PDB entry 5IAW | X-ray diffraction, 2.58 A resolution | chains A and C

== Chain A ==
Molecule: Bile acid receptor
Source organism: Homo sapiens
UniProt: Q96RI1 (NR1H4_HUMAN); residues 245-472 here correspond to UniProt positions 259-486 (UniProt number = residue number + 14)
Sequence (228 residues; each row starts with the number of its first residue):
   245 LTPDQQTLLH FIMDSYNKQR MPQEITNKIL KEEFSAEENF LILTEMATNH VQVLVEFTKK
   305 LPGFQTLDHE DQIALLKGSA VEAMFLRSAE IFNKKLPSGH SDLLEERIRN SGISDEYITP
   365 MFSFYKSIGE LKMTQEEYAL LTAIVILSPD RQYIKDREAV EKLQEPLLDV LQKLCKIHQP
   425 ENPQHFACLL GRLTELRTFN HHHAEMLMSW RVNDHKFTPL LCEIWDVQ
Ligand contacts:
  - T73 ((1S,2R,4S)-1,7,7-trimethylbicyclo[2.2.1]heptan-2-yl 4-hydroxybenzoate), molecule 1: Met265, Pro266, Gln267, Ile269, Thr270, Met290, Asn293, His294, Ser332, Ile335, Phe336, Leu340, Leu348, Ile352, Met365, Phe366, Tyr369
  - T73, molecule 2: Phe284, Leu287, Thr288, Ala291, His294, Met328, Phe329, Ser332, Met365, Tyr369, His447, Met450, Leu451, Trp454, Lys460, Phe461, Leu465, Trp469
Curated features (UniProtKB/Swiss-Prot):
  - binding site (chenodeoxycholate): Arg331, Tyr361, Tyr369, His447
  - modified residue: Thr442 (Phosphothreonine)
  - cross-link: Lys275 (Glycyl lysine isopeptide (Lys-Gly) (interchain with G-Cter in SUMO1))

== Chain C ==
Molecule: Peptide from Nuclear receptor coactivator 2
UniProt: A0A0B6XJZ8 (A0A0B6XJZ8_HUMAN); residues 742-751 here correspond to UniProt positions 8-17 (UniProt number = residue number - 734)
Sequence (10 residues; row label = number of the first residue in the row):
   742 NALLRYLLDK

== Interface between chain A and chain C ==
Residue-residue contacts (21; chain A residue first):
  Val299(A) - Leu748(C)
  Val299(A) - Leu749(C)
  Lys303(A) - Leu748(C)  hydrogen bond (side chain-backbone)
  Lys303(A) - Leu749(C)  hydrogen bond (side chain-backbone)
  Lys303(A) - Asp750(C)
  Lys303(A) - Lys751(C)
  Phe308(A) - Leu749(C)  hydrophobic
  His313(A) - Arg746(C)  hydrogen bond (backbone-side chain)
  Gln316(A) - Arg746(C)  hydrogen bond
  Ile317(A) - Asn742(C)
  Ile317(A) - Arg746(C)
  Ile317(A) - Leu749(C)  hydrophobic
  Leu320(A) - Leu745(C)  hydrophobic
  Lys321(A) - Asn742(C)  hydrogen bond
  Pro463(A) - Leu744(C)
  Leu464(A) - Leu744(C)
  Glu467(A) - Asn742(C)
  Glu467(A) - Ala743(C)  hydrogen bond (side chain-backbone)
  Glu467(A) - Leu744(C)  hydrogen bond (side chain-backbone)
  Glu467(A) - Leu745(C)  hydrogen bond (side chain-backbone)
  Ile468(A) - Leu745(C)  hydrophobic
Other interface residues (no listed pair), chain A (14 interface residues in all): Glu300, Glu314

== Overview ==
14 residues of chain A and 9 residues of chain C are in contact, with 8 hydrogen bonds. Polar contacts include
Lys303(A)-Leu748(C), Lys303(A)-Leu749(C) and His313(A)-Arg746(C). Chain A binds compound T73. UniProt lists 4
chenodeoxycholate-binding residues on chain A.
Here chain A is Bile acid receptor (Homo sapiens) and chain C is Peptide from Nuclear receptor coactivator 2.
Entry 5IAW (Novel natural FXR modulator with a unique binding mode) was determined by X-ray diffraction
together with 5ICK from the same study.
